8JYY - chains A and D of the 10 polymer chains in the assembly; structure by X-ray diffraction, 2.65 A resolution.

Chain A (and D):
Molecule: Rcd-1-2
Source organism: Neurospora crassa
Notes: chain D of this document is another copy of the same molecule, construct and numbering; everything in this record applies to it too
Amino-acid sequence (216 residues; each row starts with the number of its first residue; numbers below 1 keep their minus sign (Ser-3 is residue -3)):
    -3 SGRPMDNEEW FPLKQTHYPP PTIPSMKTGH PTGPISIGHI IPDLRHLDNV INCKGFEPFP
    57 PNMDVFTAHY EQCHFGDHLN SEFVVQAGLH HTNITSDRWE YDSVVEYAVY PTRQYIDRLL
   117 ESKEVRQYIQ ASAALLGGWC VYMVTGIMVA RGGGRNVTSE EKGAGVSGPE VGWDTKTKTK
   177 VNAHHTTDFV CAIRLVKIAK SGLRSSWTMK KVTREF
Unresolved in the structure: -3, 156-182, 212 (chain D: 151-180, 211-212)

How chain A and chain D interact:
Contacting residue pairs - 38 pairs, chain A then chain D:
  Gly-2(A) - Arg-1(D)
  Gly-2(A) - His70(D)
  Gly-2(A) - Glu96(D)  hydrogen bond (backbone-side chain)
  Arg-1(A) - Arg-1(D)
  Arg-1(A) - Asn3(D)
  Arg-1(A) - Glu4(D)  salt bridge
  Phe62(A) - Gln82(D)
  Thr63(A) - Glu78(D)  hydrogen bond
  Thr63(A) - Gln82(D)  hydrogen bond (backbone-side chain)
  Ala64(A) - Glu78(D)  hydrogen bond (backbone-side chain)
  His65(A) - Glu78(D)  salt bridge
  His70(A) - Ser-3(D)
  His70(A) - Arg-1(D)
  Asp73(A) - Gly-2(D)
  Asp73(A) - Arg-1(D)
  Asp73(A) - Met1(D)
  His74(A) - Met1(D)
  Leu75(A) - Met1(D)
  Gly84(A) - Lys23(D)  hydrogen bond (backbone-side chain)
  Leu85(A) - Ile19(D)  hydrophobic
  Leu85(A) - Val61(D)  hydrophobic
  Leu85(A) - Thr63(D)
  Leu85(A) - Tyr103(D)  hydrophobic
  His86(A) - Asp60(D)  salt bridge
  His86(A) - Val61(D)  hydrogen bond (backbone-backbone)
  His86(A) - Phe62(D)
  His86(A) - Thr63(D)  hydrogen bond (backbone-backbone)
  His87(A) - Thr63(D)
  Thr88(A) - Phe62(D)
  Thr88(A) - Thr63(D)  hydrogen bond (backbone-backbone)
  Thr88(A) - Ala64(D)
  Ile90(A) - Gly-2(D)
  Ile90(A) - Arg-1(D)
  Ile90(A) - Met1(D)  hydrophobic
  Ile90(A) - Tyr66(D)
  Ser92(A) - Ser-3(D)  hydrogen bond (side chain-backbone)
  Ser92(A) - Gly-2(D)  hydrogen bond (side chain-backbone)
  Glu96(A) - Ser-3(D)  hydrogen bond (side chain-backbone)
Interface residues without a listed pair, chain A (20 interface residues in all): Val61, Thr91
Interface residues without a listed pair, chain D (20 interface residues in all): His65

Summary:
Chain A and chain D each contribute 20 residues to their interface; the contacts include 11 hydrogen bonds and
3 salt bridges. Polar pairs include Arg-1(A)-Glu4(D), His65(A)-Glu78(D) and His86(A)-Asp60(D).
Chain A and chain D are both Rcd-1-2 (Neurospora crassa); the structure, Crystal structure of the
gasdermin-like protein RCD-1-2 from Neurospora crassa, was determined by X-ray diffraction (same publication
as 8JYX, 8JYV and 8JYZ).
